8VYN - chains A and B of the 15 polymer chains in the assembly; structure by electron microscopy, 2.80 A resolution.

Chain A (and B):
Protein: Envelope glycoprotein B
Organism: Human betaherpesvirus 5
Notes: chain B of this document is another copy of the same molecule, construct and numbering; everything in this record applies to it too
Reference sequence: P13201 (GB_HCMVT); residues 1-704 here = UniProt positions 1-704
Chain sequence (786 residues; row label = number of the first residue in the row):
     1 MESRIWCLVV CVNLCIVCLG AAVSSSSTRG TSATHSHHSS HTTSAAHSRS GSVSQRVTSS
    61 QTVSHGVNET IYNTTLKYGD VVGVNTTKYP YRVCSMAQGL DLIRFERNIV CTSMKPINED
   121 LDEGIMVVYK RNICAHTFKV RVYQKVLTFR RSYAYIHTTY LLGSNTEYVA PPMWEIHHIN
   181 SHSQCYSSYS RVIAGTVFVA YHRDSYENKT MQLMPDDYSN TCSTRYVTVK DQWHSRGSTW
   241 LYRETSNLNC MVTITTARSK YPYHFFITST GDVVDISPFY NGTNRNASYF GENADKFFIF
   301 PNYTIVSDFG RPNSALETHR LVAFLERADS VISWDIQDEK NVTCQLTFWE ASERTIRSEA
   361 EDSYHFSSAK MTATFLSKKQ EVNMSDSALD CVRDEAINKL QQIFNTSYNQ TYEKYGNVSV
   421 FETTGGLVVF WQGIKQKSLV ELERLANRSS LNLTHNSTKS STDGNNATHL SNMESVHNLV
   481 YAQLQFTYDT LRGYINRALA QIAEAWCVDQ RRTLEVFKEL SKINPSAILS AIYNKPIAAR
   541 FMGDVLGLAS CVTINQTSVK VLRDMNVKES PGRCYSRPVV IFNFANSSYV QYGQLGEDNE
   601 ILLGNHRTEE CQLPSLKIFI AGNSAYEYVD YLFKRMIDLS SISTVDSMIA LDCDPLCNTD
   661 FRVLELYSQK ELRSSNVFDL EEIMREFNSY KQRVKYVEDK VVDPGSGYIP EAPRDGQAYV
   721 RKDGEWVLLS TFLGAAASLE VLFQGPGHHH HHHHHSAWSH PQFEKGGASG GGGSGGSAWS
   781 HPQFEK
Unresolved in the structure: 1-78, 150-163, 192-197, 233-246, 448-473, 662-786
Sequence notes: engineered mutation L100 (Thr in P13201), C134 (Val in P13201), C222 (His in P13201), I267 (Ala in P13201), C653 (Ile in P13201), C657 (Glu in P13201); conflict S246 (Cys in P13201), S457 (Arg in P13201), S460 (Arg in P13201); expression tag (705-786)
UniProt features mapped onto this chain:
  - region (Involved in fusion and/or binding to host membrane): S152 to T158, G237 to E244
  - glycosylation (N-linked (GlcNAc...) asparagine): N68, N73, N85, N208, N281, N286, N302, N341, N383, N405, N409, N417, N447, N452, N456, N466, N555, N586
Cystine bridges: C94-C551, C111-C507, C185-C250, C344-C391, C574-C611
Glycans and other covalent adducts: glycan linked to N208; N-acetylglucosamine (NAG) linked to N281, N302, N383, N405, N417, N555
What the authors report for this chain:
  - conformationally variable residues (order/disorder transition): K437 to N447, E474 to A482
  - mutagenesis - N220C/E657C, I356C/A500C: increased stability
  - mutagenesis - K130Y, N220C/E657C, K260W, V273F, S367C/A503C, L484P, V645P, D646P: increased expression

Interface between chain A and chain B:
Cross-chain cystine bridges: C653(A)-C134(B), C657(A)-C222(B)
Residue-residue contacts (123):
  Y89(A) - R107(B)  hydrogen bond
  E123(A) - Y494(B)
  E353(A) - K115(B)  salt bridge
  E353(A) - I117(B)
  R354(A) - I117(B)
  R354(A) - Y494(B)  hydrogen bond
  R354(A) - Q501(B)
  A369(A) - Q501(B)
  A369(A) - A505(B)
  K370(A) - A505(B)
  T372(A) - A505(B)
  L439(A) - T487(B)
  L442(A) - F486(B)
  E443(A) - Q483(B)
  E443(A) - F486(B)
  A446(A) - F486(B)  hydrophobic
  V480(A) - Q483(B)
  Y481(A) - Q483(B)  hydrogen bond
  L484(A) - Q483(B)
  L484(A) - L484(B)  hydrophobic
  L484(A) - T487(B)
  Y488(A) - T487(B)
  Y488(A) - T490(B)
  Y488(A) - L491(B)  hydrophobic
  L491(A) - L491(B)  hydrophobic
  R492(A) - L491(B)
  R492(A) - Y494(B)
  I495(A) - L491(B)  hydrophobic
  I495(A) - Y494(B)  hydrophobic
  I495(A) - I495(B)  hydrophobic
  N496(A) - Y494(B)  hydrogen bond
  L499(A) - A498(B)  hydrophobic
  L499(A) - I502(B)  hydrophobic
  I502(A) - I502(B)  hydrophobic
  W506(A) - A505(B)
  W506(A) - W506(B)  hydrophobic
  D509(A) - D509(B)
  Q510(A) - D509(B)
  R512(A) - S647(B)  hydrogen bond (side chain-backbone)
  F517(A) - R512(B)
  F517(A) - V516(B)  hydrophobic
  L520(A) - V516(B)  hydrophobic
  L520(A) - E519(B)
  L520(A) - L520(B)  hydrophobic
  I523(A) - E519(B)
  I523(A) - I523(B)  hydrophobic
  N524(A) - E519(B)  hydrogen bond
  A531(A) - R512(B)
  A531(A) - E515(B)
  I532(A) - R512(B)  hydrogen bond (backbone-side chain)
  N534(A) - R511(B)
  R577(A) - D544(B)  salt bridge
  E597(A) - K522(B)  salt bridge
  E597(A) - D544(B)
  D598(A) - R107(B)  salt bridge
  L613(A) - N605(B)
  L616(A) - M96(B)  hydrophobic
  L616(A) - G99(B)
  L616(A) - M542(B)  hydrophobic
  K617(A) - F541(B)  hydrogen bond (side chain-backbone)
  K617(A) - M542(B)
  K617(A) - G543(B)
  I618(A) - L102(B)  hydrophobic
  I618(A) - M542(B)  hydrogen bond (backbone-backbone)
  I618(A) - G543(B)
  I618(A) - D544(B)  hydrogen bond (backbone-backbone)
  I618(A) - V545(B)  hydrophobic
  F619(A) - G543(B)
  F619(A) - D544(B)
  I620(A) - R104(B)
  I620(A) - D544(B)  hydrogen bond (backbone-side chain)
  S641(A) - K260(B)
  I642(A) - L102(B)  hydrophobic
  I642(A) - I103(B)
  I642(A) - R104(B)
  S643(A) - L102(B)  hydrogen bond (backbone-backbone)
  S643(A) - I103(B)
  S643(A) - R104(B)  hydrogen bond (backbone-backbone)
  S643(A) - I133(B)
  T644(A) - R104(B)
  V645(A) - I103(B)  hydrophobic
  V645(A) - R104(B)  hydrogen bond (backbone-backbone)
  V645(A) - F105(B)  hydrophobic
  V645(A) - N108(B)  hydrogen bond (backbone-side chain)
  V645(A) - I532(B)  hydrophobic
  V645(A) - Y533(B)
  D646(A) - K130(B)
  D646(A) - Y533(B)
  S647(A) - L514(B)
  M648(A) - W349(B)
  M648(A) - Q510(B)
  I649(A) - K130(B)
  I649(A) - W349(B)  hydrogen bond (backbone-side chain)
  I649(A) - L427(B)  hydrophobic
  A650(A) - I532(B)
  A650(A) - Y533(B)
  L651(A) - T347(B)
  L651(A) - Y533(B)
  D652(A) - Y533(B)
  D652(A) - K535(B)
  D652(A) - I537(B)
  C653(A) - C134(B)  disulfide
  D654(A) - R258(B)  hydrogen bond (backbone-side chain)
  P655(A) - D101(B)
  P655(A) - R258(B)
  P655(A) - A549(B)
  L656(A) - L100(B)  hydrophobic
  L656(A) - D101(B)  hydrogen bond (backbone-side chain)
  L656(A) - R258(B)
  L656(A) - S550(B)  hydrogen bond (backbone-side chain)
  C657(A) - C222(B)  disulfide
  C657(A) - T256(B)
  C657(A) - S550(B)
  N658(A) - S95(B)  hydrogen bond (side chain-backbone)
  N658(A) - S550(B)  hydrogen bond
  N658(A) - V552(B)
  T659(A) - N220(B)
  T659(A) - C222(B)
  T659(A) - S223(B)
  D660(A) - N220(B)
  D660(A) - F584(B)
  D660(A) - A585(B)
  D660(A) - S587(B)
Other interface residues (no listed pair), chain A (68 interface residues in all): S407, Y412, Q436, H477, V516, A527, L639
Other interface residues (no listed pair), chain B (80 interface residues in all): A97, Q98, E106, I109, E119, S269, F348, T372, A373, V476, F517, L529, L548, A650

Summary:
68 residues of chain A face 80 of chain B across their interface, with 2 disulfide bonds, 21 hydrogen bonds
and 4 salt bridges. Polar contacts include E353(A)-K115(B), R577(A)-D544(B) and E597(A)-K522(B). From the
paper: K130Y, N220C/E657C and K260W of chain A, among others, increase expression; conformational variability
at K437(A) and E474(A); 9 substitutions were tested in all.
Both chains are Envelope glycoprotein B (Human betaherpesvirus 5). Entry 8VYN (Soluble ectodomain of human
cytomegalovirus (HCMV) glycoprotein B (gB) stabilized in a prefusion-like conformation in complex ...) was
determined by electron microscopy (same publication as 8VYM).
